Entry 4Y8I (X-ray diffraction, 2.60 A resolution); this record covers chains M and b of the 34 polymer chains in the assembly.

[Chain M]
Name: Proteasome subunit beta type-7
From: Saccharomyces cerevisiae (strain ATCC 204508 / S288c)
Notes: EC 3.4.25.1
Reference sequence: P30657 (PSB7_YEAST); residues -12 to 233 here correspond to UniProt positions 21-266 (UniProt number = residue number + 33)
Amino-acid sequence (246 residues; each row starts with the number of its first residue; numbers below 1 keep their minus sign (Thr-12 is residue -12)):
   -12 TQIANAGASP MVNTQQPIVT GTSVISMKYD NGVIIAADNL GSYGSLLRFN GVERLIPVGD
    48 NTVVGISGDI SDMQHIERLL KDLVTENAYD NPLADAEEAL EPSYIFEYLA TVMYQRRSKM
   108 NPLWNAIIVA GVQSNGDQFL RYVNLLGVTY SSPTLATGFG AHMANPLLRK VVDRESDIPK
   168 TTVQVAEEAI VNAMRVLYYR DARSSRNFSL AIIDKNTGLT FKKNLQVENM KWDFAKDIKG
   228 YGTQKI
Disordered / not traced: -12 to 0

[Chain b]
Name: Proteasome subunit beta type-1
From: Saccharomyces cerevisiae (strain ATCC 204508 / S288c)
Notes: EC 3.4.25.1
Reference sequence: P38624 (PSB1_YEAST); residues 1-196 here correspond to UniProt positions 20-215 (UniProt number = residue number + 19)
Amino-acid sequence (196 residues; row label = number of the first residue in the row):
     1 TSIMAVTFKD GVILGADSRT TTGAYIANRV TDKLTRVHDK IWCCRSGSAA DTQAIADIVQ
    61 YHLELYTSQY GTPSTETAAS VFKELCYENK DNLTAGIIVA GYDDKNKGEV YTIPLGGSVH
   121 KLPYAIAGSG STFIYGYCDK NFRENMSKEE TVDFIKHSLS QAIKWDGSSG GVIRMVVLTA
   181 AGVERLIFYP DEYEQL
Swiss-Prot annotation at these positions:
  - active site: Thr1 (Nucleophile)

[Chain M / chain b interface]
Contacting residue pairs (63; chain M residue first):
  Ser32(M) - Trp165(b)
  Ser32(M) - Asp166(b)
  Ser32(M) - Gly167(b)  hydrogen bond (backbone-backbone)
  Leu33(M) - Phe133(b)  hydrophobic
  Leu33(M) - Trp165(b)
  Leu34(M) - Lys164(b)
  Leu34(M) - Trp165(b)  hydrogen bond (backbone-backbone)
  Leu34(M) - Gly167(b)
  Arg35(M) - Trp165(b)
  Phe146(M) - Ala24(b)  hydrophobic
  Phe146(M) - Tyr25(b)
  Tyr185(M) - Glu194(b)  hydrogen bond
  Tyr186(M) - Ile26(b)
  Tyr186(M) - Arg29(b)
  Arg187(M) - Ala24(b)
  Arg187(M) - Tyr25(b)
  Arg187(M) - Ile26(b)  hydrogen bond (backbone-backbone)
  Arg187(M) - Ala27(b)  hydrogen bond (side chain-backbone)
  Arg187(M) - Asn28(b)
  Arg187(M) - Arg29(b)
  Asp188(M) - Ala24(b)
  Asp188(M) - Ile26(b)
  Ala189(M) - Arg19(b)
  Ala189(M) - Ala24(b)  hydrogen bond (backbone-backbone)
  Ala189(M) - Ile26(b)
  Ala189(M) - Gly167(b)
  Arg190(M) - Gly167(b)
  Arg193(M) - Asp191(b)  salt bridge
  Arg193(M) - Glu194(b)  salt bridge
  Lys218(M) - Arg29(b)  hydrogen bond (backbone-side chain)
  Trp219(M) - Arg29(b)
  Trp219(M) - Gly171(b)
  Trp219(M) - Val172(b)  hydrophobic
  Trp219(M) - Tyr189(b)
  Trp219(M) - Pro190(b)
  Asp220(M) - Tyr189(b)  hydrogen bond (backbone-side chain)
  Phe221(M) - Arg29(b)
  Phe221(M) - Val30(b)  hydrophobic
  Ala222(M) - Val30(b)  hydrophobic
  Ala222(M) - Val172(b)  hydrophobic
  Ala222(M) - Arg174(b)  hydrogen bond (backbone-side chain)
  Ala222(M) - Ile187(b)
  Lys223(M) - Ile187(b)
  Lys223(M) - Tyr189(b)
  Ile225(M) - Val30(b)  hydrophobic
  Ile225(M) - Arg174(b)  hydrogen bond (backbone-side chain)
  Lys226(M) - Asp32(b)
  Lys226(M) - Arg185(b)
  Gly227(M) - Asp32(b)  hydrogen bond (backbone-side chain)
  Tyr228(M) - Thr35(b)
  Tyr228(M) - Arg45(b)
  Tyr228(M) - Gln53(b)
  Tyr228(M) - Ala56(b)
  Tyr228(M) - Asp57(b)  hydrogen bond
  Gln231(M) - Asp32(b)
  Gln231(M) - Leu34(b)
  Gln231(M) - Thr35(b)
  Gln231(M) - Arg36(b)  hydrogen bond (side chain-backbone)
  Gln231(M) - Trp42(b)
  Gln231(M) - Arg185(b)
  Ile233(M) - Trp42(b)
  Ile233(M) - Val183(b)  hydrophobic
  Ile233(M) - Arg185(b)  hydrogen bond (backbone-side chain)
Other interface residues (no listed pair), chain M (26 interface residues in all): Met150, Met217
Other interface residues (no listed pair), chain b (35 interface residues in all): Thr21, Ile163, Ser168

[Summary]
The interface between chain M and chain b involves 26 residues on one side and 35 on the other; the contacts
include 14 hydrogen bonds and 2 salt bridges. Polar contacts include Arg193(M)-Asp191(b), Arg193(M)-Glu194(b)
and Tyr185(M)-Glu194(b). UniProt lists active-site residue Thr1(b) on chain b.
Chain M is Proteasome subunit beta type-7 and chain b is Proteasome subunit beta type-1, both from
Saccharomyces cerevisiae (strain ATCC 204508 / S288c); the structure, Yeast 20S proteasome in complex with
Ac-PLL-ep, was determined by X-ray diffraction together with 4Y69, 4Y6A, 4Y6V, 4Y6Z, 4Y70, 4Y74 and 34 further
entries from the same study.
